4OIQ - chains C and G of the 9 polymer chains in the assembly; structure by X-ray diffraction, 3.62 A resolution.

# Chain C
Molecule: DNA-directed RNA polymerase subunit beta
Source organism: Thermus thermophilus
Notes: EC 2.7.7.6
UniProt: Q8RQE9 (RPOB_THET8); residue numbers follow UniProt; this construct covers 1-1119
Chain sequence (1119 residues; each row starts with the number of its first residue):
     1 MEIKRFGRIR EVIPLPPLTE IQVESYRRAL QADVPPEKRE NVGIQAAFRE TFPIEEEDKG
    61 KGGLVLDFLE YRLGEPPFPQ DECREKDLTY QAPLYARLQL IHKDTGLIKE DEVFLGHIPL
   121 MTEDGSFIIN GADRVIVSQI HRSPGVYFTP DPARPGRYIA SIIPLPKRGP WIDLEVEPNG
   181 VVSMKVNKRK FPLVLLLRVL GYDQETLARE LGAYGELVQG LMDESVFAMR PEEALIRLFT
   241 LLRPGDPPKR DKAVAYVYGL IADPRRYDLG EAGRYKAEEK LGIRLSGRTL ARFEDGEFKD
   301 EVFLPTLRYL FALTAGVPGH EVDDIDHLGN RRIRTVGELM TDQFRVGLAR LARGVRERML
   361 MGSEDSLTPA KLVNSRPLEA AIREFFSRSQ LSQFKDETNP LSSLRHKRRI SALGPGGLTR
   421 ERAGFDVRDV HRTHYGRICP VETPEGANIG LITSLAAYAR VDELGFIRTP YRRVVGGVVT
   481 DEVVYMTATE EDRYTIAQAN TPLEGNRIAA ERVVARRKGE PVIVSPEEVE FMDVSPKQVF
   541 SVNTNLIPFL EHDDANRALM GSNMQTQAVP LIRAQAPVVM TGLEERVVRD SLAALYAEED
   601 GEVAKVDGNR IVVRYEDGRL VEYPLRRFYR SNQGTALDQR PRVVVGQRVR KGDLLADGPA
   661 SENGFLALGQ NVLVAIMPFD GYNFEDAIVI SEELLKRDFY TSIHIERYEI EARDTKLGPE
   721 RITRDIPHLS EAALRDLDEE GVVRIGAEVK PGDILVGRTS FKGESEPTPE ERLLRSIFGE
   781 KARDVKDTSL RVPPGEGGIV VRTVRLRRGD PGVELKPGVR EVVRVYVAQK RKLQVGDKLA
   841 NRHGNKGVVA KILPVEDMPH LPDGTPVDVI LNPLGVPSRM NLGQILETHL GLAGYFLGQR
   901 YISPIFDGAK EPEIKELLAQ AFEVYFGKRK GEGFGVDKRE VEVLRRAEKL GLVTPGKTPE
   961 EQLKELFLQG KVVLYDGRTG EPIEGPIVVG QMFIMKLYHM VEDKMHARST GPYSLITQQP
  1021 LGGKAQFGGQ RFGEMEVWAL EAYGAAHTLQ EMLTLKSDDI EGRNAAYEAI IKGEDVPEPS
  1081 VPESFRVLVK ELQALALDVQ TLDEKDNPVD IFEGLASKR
Not modelled in the structure: 57-62, 1119

# Chain G
Molecule: 21-nt DNA strand
Sequence (21 nucleotides; row label = number of the first residue in the row):
     1 CCTGCATCCG TGAGTCGAGG G
Not modelled in the structure: 1-3, 20-21

# Interface between chain C and chain G
Pairs across the interface - 7 pairs, chain C then chain G:
  Glu421(C) with DA13(G), base contact
  Gly1023(C) with DA18(G), phosphate contact
  Lys1024(C) with DA18(G), hydrogen bond to the phosphate
  Gln1030(C) with DG17(G), phosphate contact
  Arg1031(C) with DC16(G), salt bridge to the phosphate; DG17(G), hydrogen bond to the phosphate
  Met1035(C) with DT15(G), sugar contact
Also at the interface, not in a pair above, chain C (7 interface residues in all): Gly1033

# In short
7 residues of chain C and 5 residues of chain G are in contact, with 2 hydrogen bonds and 1 salt bridge. Polar
pairs include Lys1024(C)-DA18(G), Arg1031(C)-DG17(G) and Arg1031(C)-DC16(G).
Chain C is DNA-directed RNA polymerase subunit beta (Thermus thermophilus) and chain G is a 21-nt DNA strand;
the structure, Crystal structure of Thermus thermophilus transcription initiation complex soaked with GE23077
and rifampicin, was determined by X-ray diffraction together with 4MQ9, 4OIN, 4OIO, 4OIP and 4OIR from the
same study.
